PDB entry 5ENY | X-ray diffraction, 4.00 A resolution | chains F and G of the 8 polymer chains in the assembly

Chain F (and G):
Molecule: Polyketide synthase PksL
From: Bacillus subtilis
Notes: chain G of this document is another copy of the same molecule, construct and numbering; everything in this record applies to it too
UniProtKB: Q05470 (PKSL_BACSU); residues -152 to 591 here correspond to UniProt positions 2719-3462 (UniProt number = residue number + 2871)
Amino-acid sequence (764 residues; each row starts with the number of its first residue; numbers below 1 keep their minus sign (Met-172 is residue -172)):
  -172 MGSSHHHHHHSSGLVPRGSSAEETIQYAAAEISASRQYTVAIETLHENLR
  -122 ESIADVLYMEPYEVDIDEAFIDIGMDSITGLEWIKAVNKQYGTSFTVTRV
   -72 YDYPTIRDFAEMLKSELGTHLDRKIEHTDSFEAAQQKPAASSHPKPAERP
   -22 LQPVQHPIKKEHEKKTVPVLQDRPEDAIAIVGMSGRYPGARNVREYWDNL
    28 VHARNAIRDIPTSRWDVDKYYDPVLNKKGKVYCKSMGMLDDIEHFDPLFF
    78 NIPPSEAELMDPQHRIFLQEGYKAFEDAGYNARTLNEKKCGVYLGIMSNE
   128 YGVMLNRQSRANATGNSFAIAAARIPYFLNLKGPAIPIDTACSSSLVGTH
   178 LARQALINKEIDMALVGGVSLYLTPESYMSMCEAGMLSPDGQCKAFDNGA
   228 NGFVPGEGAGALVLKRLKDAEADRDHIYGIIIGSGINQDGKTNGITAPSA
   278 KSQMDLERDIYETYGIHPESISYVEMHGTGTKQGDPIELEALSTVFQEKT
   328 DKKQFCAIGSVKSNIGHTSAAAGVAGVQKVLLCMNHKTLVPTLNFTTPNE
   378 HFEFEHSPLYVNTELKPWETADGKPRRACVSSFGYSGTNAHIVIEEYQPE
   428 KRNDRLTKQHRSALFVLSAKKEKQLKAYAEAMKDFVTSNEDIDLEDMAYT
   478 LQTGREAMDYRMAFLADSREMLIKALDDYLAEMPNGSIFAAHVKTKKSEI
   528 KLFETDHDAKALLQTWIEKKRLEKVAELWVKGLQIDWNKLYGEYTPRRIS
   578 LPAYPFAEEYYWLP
Unresolved in the structure: -172 to 2, 45-59, 133-141, 206-225, 309-310, 428-437 (chain G: -172 to 2, 52-56, 134-141, 209-210, 428-438)
Differences from the reference sequence: initiating methionine (-172); expression tag (-171 to -153)
Swiss-Prot annotation at these positions:
  - active site (For beta-ketoacyl synthase 3 activity): Cys169, His304, His344
  - modified residue: Ser-96 (O-(pantetheine 4'-phosphoryl)serine)

How chain F and chain G interact:
Contacting residue pairs (22; chain F residue first):
  Glu526(F) - Ser525(G)
  Glu526(F) - Glu526(G)
  Leu529(F) - Glu526(G)
  Phe530(F) - Leu529(G)  covalent bond
  Asp533(F) - Leu539(G)
  Asp533(F) - Trp543(G)  hydrogen bond
  Asp535(F) - Asp535(G)
  Asp535(F) - Leu539(G)
  Asp535(F) - Thr542(G)  hydrogen bond
  Ala536(F) - Leu539(G)
  Ala538(F) - Asp535(G)
  Leu539(F) - Leu529(G)  hydrophobic
  Leu539(F) - Asp533(G)
  Leu539(F) - His534(G)
  Leu539(F) - Asp535(G)
  Leu539(F) - Ala536(G)  hydrophobic
  Thr542(F) - Asp535(G)  hydrogen bond
  Trp543(F) - Leu529(G)  hydrophobic
  Trp543(F) - Asp533(G)  hydrogen bond
  Arg548(F) - Thr532(G)
  Arg548(F) - Asp533(G)
  Lys551(F) - Thr532(G)
Interface residues without a listed pair, chain F (15 interface residues in all): His534, Leu540, Leu555
Interface residues without a listed pair, chain G (15 interface residues in all): Phe530, Ala538, Leu555, Lys558

Summary:
The chain F/chain G interface involves 15 residues from each chain, with 1 covalent bond and 4 hydrogen bonds.
Polar contacts include Asp533(F)-Trp543(G) and Asp535(F)-Thr542(G). Curated annotation (UniProt) lists 3
active-site residues on chain F.
Chain F and chain G are both Polyketide synthase PksL (Bacillus subtilis); the structure, Ketosynthase from
module 6 connected to acyl carrier protein from module 5 (unobservable) of the bacillaene ..., was determined
by X-ray diffraction together with 5ELP, 5ERB, 5ERF, 5E5N and 5E6K from the same study.
